PDB entry 7JPP | electron microscopy, 3.70 A resolution | chains A and D of the 5 polymer chains in the assembly

[Chain A]
Name: Origin recognition complex subunit 1
Source organism: Homo sapiens
Reference sequence: Q13415 (ORC1_HUMAN); residue numbers follow UniProt; this construct covers 471-861
Chain sequence (392 residues; numbered 470 to 861; the number before each row is that of its first residue):
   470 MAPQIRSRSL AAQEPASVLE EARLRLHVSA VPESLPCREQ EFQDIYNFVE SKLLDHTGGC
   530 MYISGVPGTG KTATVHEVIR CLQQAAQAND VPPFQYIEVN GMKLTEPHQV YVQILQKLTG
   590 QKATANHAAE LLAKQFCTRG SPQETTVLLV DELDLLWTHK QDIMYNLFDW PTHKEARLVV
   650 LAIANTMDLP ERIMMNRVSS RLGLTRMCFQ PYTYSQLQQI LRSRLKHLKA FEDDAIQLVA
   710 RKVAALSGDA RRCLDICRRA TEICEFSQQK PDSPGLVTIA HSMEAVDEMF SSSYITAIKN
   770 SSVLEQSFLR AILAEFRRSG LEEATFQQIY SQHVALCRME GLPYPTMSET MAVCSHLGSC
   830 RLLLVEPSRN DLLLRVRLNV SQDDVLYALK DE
Unresolved in the structure: 470-760, 861
Sequence notes: initiating methionine (470)
Curated features (UniProtKB/Swiss-Prot):
  - binding site (ATP): Val-500, Gly-534 to Ala-542, Glu-621, Asn-654, Arg-720
  - binding site (Mg(2+)): Asp-620, Glu-621
  - modified residue: Ser-478 (Phosphoserine)
  - natural variant: Arg-666 (R666W: In MGORS1), Arg-720 (R720Q: In MGORS1)
  - mutagenesis: Asp-620 (D620A: Abolished ATPase activity)

[Chain D]
Name: Origin recognition complex subunit 4
Source organism: Homo sapiens
Reference sequence: O43929 (ORC4_HUMAN); residues 1-436 here = UniProt positions 1-436
Chain sequence (436 residues; each row starts with the number of its first residue):
     1 MSSRKSKSNS LIHTECLSQV QRILRERFCR QSPHSNLFGV QVQYKHLSEL LKRTALHGES
    61 NSVLIIGPRG SGKTMLINHA LKELMEIEEV SENVLQVHLN GLLQINDKIA LKEITRQLNL
   121 ENVVGDKVFG SFAENLSFLL EALKKGDRTS SCPVIFILDE FDLFAHHKNQ TLLYNLFDIS
   181 QSAQTPIAVI GLTCRLDILE LLEKRVKSRF SHRQIHLMNS FGFPQYVKIF KEQLSLPAEF
   241 PDKVFAEKWN ENVQYLSEDR SVQEVLQKHF NISKNLRSLH MLLMLALNRV TASHPFMTAV
   301 DLMEASQLCS MDSKANIVHG LSVLEICLII AMKHLNDIYE EEPFNFQMVY NEFQKFVQRK
   361 AHSVYNFEKP VVMKAFEHLQ QLELIKPMER TSGNSQREYQ LMKLLLDNTQ IMNALQKYPN
   421 CPTDVRQWAT SSLSWL
Unresolved in the structure: 1-16, 143-151, 432-436
Curated features (UniProtKB/Swiss-Prot):
  - binding site (ATP): Gly-67 to Thr-74
  - modified residue: Lys-7 (N6-methyllysine)
  - natural variant: Tyr-174 (Y174C: In MGORS2)
  - mutagenesis: Lys-73 (K73A/E: Impairs ORC complex formation), Asp-159 to Glu-160 (Impairs ORC complex formation)
Ligand contacts: ATP (adenosine-5'-triphosphate): Gln-31, His-34, Asn-36, Leu-37, Phe-38, Val-40, Pro-68, Arg-69, Gly-70, Ser-71, Gly-72, Lys-73, Thr-74, Met-75, Asp-159, Glu-160, Leu-276, Arg-277, His-280

[Chain A / chain D interface]
Contacting residue pairs (29; chain A residue first):
  Tyr-763(A) / Leu-196(D)  hydrogen bond (side chain-backbone)
  Tyr-763(A) / Asp-197(D)  hydrogen bond
  Tyr-763(A) / Glu-200(D)
  Ala-766(A) / Met-218(D)
  Asn-769(A) / Met-218(D)
  Asn-769(A) / Asn-219(D)
  Asn-769(A) / Ser-220(D)
  Asn-769(A) / Lys-274(D)  hydrogen bond (backbone-side chain)
  Ser-771(A) / Asn-271(D)  hydrogen bond (side chain-backbone)
  Ser-771(A) / Ile-272(D)  hydrogen bond (side chain-backbone)
  Val-772(A) / Asn-271(D)
  Leu-773(A) / Asn-271(D)  hydrogen bond (backbone-backbone)
  Leu-773(A) / Ile-272(D)
  Glu-774(A) / Ile-272(D)
  Gln-796(A) / Asp-407(D)
  Leu-811(A) / Asn-271(D)
  Tyr-813(A) / Thr-409(D)  hydrogen bond
  Met-816(A) / Gln-410(D)
  Ser-817(A) / Asp-312(D)
  Ser-817(A) / Ser-313(D)
  Cys-829(A) / Cys-194(D)
  Arg-830(A) / Arg-195(D)
  Arg-830(A) / Asp-197(D)
  Asp-840(A) / Leu-405(D)
  Leu-841(A) / Leu-405(D)
  Leu-841(A) / Leu-406(D)
  Leu-841(A) / Asp-407(D)
  Leu-842(A) / Leu-405(D)  hydrophobic
  Asn-848(A) / Asp-197(D)  hydrogen bond
Interface residues without a listed pair, chain A (26 interface residues in all): Ser-762, Ser-770, Tyr-799, Thr-815, Glu-818, His-825, Ser-828, Leu-831
Interface residues without a listed pair, chain D (27 interface residues in all): Pro-68, His-216, Phe-270, Ser-273, Ser-310, Met-311, Lys-386, Lys-403, Asn-413

[Overview]
26 residues of chain A and 27 residues of chain D are in contact; the contacts include 8 hydrogen bonds. Among
the polar pairs are Tyr-763(A)/Leu-196(D), Tyr-763(A)/Asp-197(D) and Asn-769(A)/Lys-274(D). Chain D binds ATP.
Chain A is Origin recognition complex subunit 1 and chain D is Origin recognition complex subunit 4, both from
Homo sapiens; the structure, ORC-O2WH: Human Origin Recognition Complex (ORC) with dynamic/unresolved ORC1
AAA+ domain, was determined by electron microscopy, deposited together with 7JPR, 7JPS, 7JPO and 7JPQ.
